5LQX - chains B and F of the 30 polymer chains in the assembly; structure by electron microscopy, 7.90 A resolution (low resolution: residue-level contacts below are approximate; hydrogen-bond / salt-bridge calls are withheld).

== Chain B ==
Molecule: ATP synthase alpha subunit
From: Ogataea angusta
Sequence (510 residues; row label = number of the first residue in the row):
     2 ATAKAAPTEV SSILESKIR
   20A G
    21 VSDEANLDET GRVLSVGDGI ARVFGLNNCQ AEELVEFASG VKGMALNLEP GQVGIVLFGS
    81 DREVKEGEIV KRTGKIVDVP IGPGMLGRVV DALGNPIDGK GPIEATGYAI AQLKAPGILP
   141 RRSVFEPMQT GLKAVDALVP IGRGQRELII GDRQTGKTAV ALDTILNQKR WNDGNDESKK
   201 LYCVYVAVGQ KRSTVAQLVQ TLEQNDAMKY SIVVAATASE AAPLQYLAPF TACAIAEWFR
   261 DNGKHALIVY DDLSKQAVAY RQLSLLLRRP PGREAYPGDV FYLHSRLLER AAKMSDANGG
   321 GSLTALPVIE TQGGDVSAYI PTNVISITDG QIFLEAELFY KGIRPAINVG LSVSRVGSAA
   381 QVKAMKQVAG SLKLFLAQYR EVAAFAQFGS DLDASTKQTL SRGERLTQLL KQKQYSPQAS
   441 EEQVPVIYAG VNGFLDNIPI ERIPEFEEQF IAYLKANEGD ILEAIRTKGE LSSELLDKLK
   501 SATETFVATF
Disordered / not traced: 2-4, 20A, 407-411, 510
Ligand contacts: ADP (adenosine-5'-diphosphate): Asp172, Arg173, Gln174, Thr175, Gly176, Lys177, Thr178, Ala179, Arg364, Gln432, Lys433, Gln434

== Chain F ==
Molecule: ATP synthase beta subunit
From: Ogataea angusta
Sequence (476 residues; numbered 4 to 479; the number before each row is that of its first residue):
     4 ATAGPASGKI RAVIGAVVDV QFEQGELPAI LNALTIDQGN NQKLVLEVAQ HLGENAVRAI
    64 AMDGTEGLVR GQTVVDTGAP ISVPVGRGTL GRIINVVGEP IDERGPIECK QRNPIHADPP
   124 SFVEQSTEAE VLETGIKVVD LLAPYARGGK IGLFGGAGVG KTVFIQELIN NIAKAHGGFS
   184 VFTGVGERTR EGNDLYREMK ETGVINLEGE SKVALVFGQM NEPPGARARV ALTGLTIAEY
   244 FRDEEGQDVL LFVDNIFRFT QAGSEVSALL GRIPSAVGYQ PTLATDMGLL QERITTTRKG
   304 SVTSVQAVYV PADDLTDPAP ATTFAHLDAT TVLSRGISEL GIYPAVDPLD SKSRLLDVSV
   364 VGQEHYDVAT GVQQTLQAYK SLQDIIAILG MDELSEQDKL TVERARKIQR FLSQPFAVAE
   424 VFTGIEGKLV RLKDTIASFK AVLEGKYDHL PENAFYMVGG IEDVVAKAEK IAAEAN
Disordered / not traced: 4-6, 477-479
Ligand contacts:
  - ADP (adenosine-5'-diphosphate), molecule 1: Gly159, Ala160, Gly161, Val162, Gly163, Lys164, Thr165, Val166, Tyr346, Ala422, Phe425
  - ADP, molecule 2: Ser356, Arg357, Leu359, Asp360

== Chain B / chain F interface ==
Residue-residue contacts - 21 pairs, chain B then chain F:
  Gln50(B) - Gly70(F)
  Ala51(B) - Thr68(F)
  Ala51(B) - Glu69(F)
  Ala51(B) - Gly70(F)
  Asn67(B) - Val16(F)
  Leu68(B) - Ala15(F)
  Leu68(B) - Val16(F)
  Glu69(B) - Arg14(F)
  Pro70(B) - Arg14(F)
  Ile138(B) - Asn196(F)
  Pro290(B) - Ala271(F)
  Pro291(B) - Gly281(F)
  Gly292(B) - Val280(F)
  Gly292(B) - Gly281(F)
  Gly298(B) - Glu268(F)
  Ser305(B) - Met223(F)
  Glu309(B) - Thr192(F)
  Ser337(B) - Ala315(F)
  Ser337(B) - Asp316(F)
  Ala338(B) - Ala315(F)
  Thr342(B) - Ala160(F)
Other interface residues (no listed pair), chain B (22 interface residues in all): Asn47, Cys49, Leu66, Arg293, Asp299, Tyr339
Other interface residues (no listed pair), chain F (22 interface residues in all): Ile17, Leu71, Val72, Arg73, Asn224, Pro277

== Summary ==
Chain B and chain F each contribute 22 residues to their interface. Bound to chain B: ADP. Bound to chain F:
ADP.
Chain B is ATP synthase alpha subunit and chain F is ATP synthase beta subunit, both from Ogataea angusta; the
structure, Structure of F-ATPase from Pichia angusta, state3, was determined by electron microscopy together
with 5LQY and 5LQZ from the same study.
